4CV1 - chains E and F of the 4 polymer chains in the assembly; structure by X-ray diffraction, 1.95 A resolution.

== Chain E (and F) ==
Name: Enoyl-[acyl-carrier-protein] reductase [NADH]
Organism: Escherichia coli
Notes: EC 1.3.1.10; chain F of this document is another copy of the same molecule, construct and numbering; everything in this record applies to it too
UniProt: Q7A6D8 (Q7A6D8_STAAN); numbering as in UniProt (aligned over 1-256)
Sequence (282 residues; numbered -25 to 256; the number before each row is that of its first residue; numbers below 1 keep their minus sign (Met-25 is residue -25)):
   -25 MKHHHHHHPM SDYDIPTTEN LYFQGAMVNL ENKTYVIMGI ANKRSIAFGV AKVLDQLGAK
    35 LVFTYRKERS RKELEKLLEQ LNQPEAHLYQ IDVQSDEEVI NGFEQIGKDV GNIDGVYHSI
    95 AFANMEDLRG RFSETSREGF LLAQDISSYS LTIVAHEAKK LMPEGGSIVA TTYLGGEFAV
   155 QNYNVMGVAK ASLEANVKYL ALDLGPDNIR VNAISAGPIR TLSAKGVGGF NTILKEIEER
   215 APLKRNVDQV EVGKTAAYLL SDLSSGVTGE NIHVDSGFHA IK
Unresolved in the structure: -25 to 0 (chain F: -25 to -6)
Differences from the reference sequence: expression tag (-25 to 0); engineered mutation Val2 (Leu in Q7A6D8)
Residues lining bound ligands:
  - NADPH (NDP; NADPH dihydro-nicotinamide-adenine-dinucleotide phosphate): Gly13, Ile14, Ala15, Asn16, Ser19, Ile20, Arg40, Lys41, Ile65, Asp66, Val67, Gln68, Ser93, Ile94, Ala95, Phe96, Ile120, Thr145, Thr146, Tyr147, Tyr157, Lys164, Ala190, Gly191, Pro192, Ile193, Thr195, Ser197, Phe204
  - PT6 (1-(3-amino-2-methylbenzyl)-4-[2-(thiophen-2-yl)ethoxy]pyridin-2(1H)-one): Ala95, Phe96, Ala97, Met99, Leu102, Tyr147, Val154, Gln155, Asn156, Tyr157, Met160, Lys164, Pro192, Ser197, Ala198, Val201, Gly202, Gly203, Phe204, Ile207
What the authors report for this chain:
  - binding site for PT6: Ala95, Ala97, Tyr147, Tyr157, Phe204
  - catalytic residues: Tyr157 (citing earlier work)
  - specificity-determining residues: Val201, Ile207 (proposed by the authors, not directly observed)
  - specificity-determining residues: Met99
  - mutagenesis - A95V: increased growth in response to PT166

== Interface between chain E and chain F ==
Contacting residue pairs - 88 pairs, chain E then chain F:
  Val67(E) - Arg111(F)  hydrogen bond (backbone-side chain)
  Gln68(E) - Arg111(F)
  Ser69(E) - Arg111(F)
  Asp70(E) - Arg111(F)  salt bridge
  Arg105(E) - Lys133(F)
  Arg105(E) - Asp177(F)  salt bridge
  Arg105(E) - Asp181(F)  salt bridge
  Phe106(E) - Thr126(F)
  Phe106(E) - Asn170(F)
  Phe106(E) - Tyr173(F)  hydrophobic
  Phe106(E) - Leu174(F)  hydrophobic
  Phe106(E) - Asp177(F)  hydrogen bond (backbone-side chain)
  Ser107(E) - Thr126(F)
  Ser107(E) - His130(F)
  Ser107(E) - Leu174(F)
  Ser107(E) - Asp177(F)  hydrogen bond
  Ser107(E) - Leu178(F)
  Glu108(E) - His130(F)
  Thr109(E) - Tyr123(F)  hydrogen bond (backbone-side chain)
  Ser110(E) - Tyr123(F)
  Arg111(E) - Val67(F)  hydrogen bond (side chain-backbone)
  Arg111(E) - Gln68(F)  hydrogen bond (side chain-backbone)
  Arg111(E) - Ser69(F)
  Arg111(E) - Asp70(F)  salt bridge
  Arg111(E) - Asp119(F)  salt bridge
  Arg111(E) - Tyr123(F)  hydrogen bond (backbone-side chain)
  Phe114(E) - Gln118(F)
  Phe114(E) - Ser122(F)
  Phe114(E) - Tyr123(F)  hydrophobic
  Phe114(E) - Ser166(F)
  Phe114(E) - Asn170(F)
  Leu115(E) - Leu115(F)
  Gln118(E) - Gln118(F)  hydrogen bond
  Gln118(E) - Ser166(F)
  Asp119(E) - Arg111(F)  salt bridge
  Asp119(E) - Leu115(F)
  Ser122(E) - Phe114(F)
  Tyr123(E) - Thr109(F)  hydrogen bond (side chain-backbone)
  Tyr123(E) - Ser110(F)
  Tyr123(E) - Arg111(F)  hydrogen bond (side chain-backbone)
  Tyr123(E) - Phe114(F)  hydrophobic
  Thr126(E) - Phe106(F)
  Thr126(E) - Ser107(F)
  His130(E) - Ser107(F)
  His130(E) - Glu108(F)
  Lys133(E) - Arg105(F)
  Gly149(E) - Tyr173(F)  hydrogen bond (backbone-side chain)
  Glu151(E) - Lys172(F)  hydrogen bond (backbone-side chain)
  Phe152(E) - Tyr173(F)  hydrogen bond (backbone-side chain)
  Ala153(E) - Lys172(F)
  Ala153(E) - Tyr173(F)
  Ala153(E) - Leu176(F)  hydrophobic
  Val154(E) - Tyr173(F)  hydrogen bond (backbone-side chain)
  Gln155(E) - Leu176(F)
  Tyr157(E) - Tyr173(F)
  Asn158(E) - Tyr173(F)
  Gly161(E) - Tyr173(F)
  Val162(E) - Ser166(F)
  Val162(E) - Asn170(F)
  Ala165(E) - Ala165(F)
  Ala165(E) - Ala169(F)  hydrophobic
  Ser166(E) - Phe114(F)
  Ser166(E) - Gln118(F)
  Ser166(E) - Val162(F)
  Ala169(E) - Ala165(F)  hydrophobic
  Asn170(E) - Phe106(F)
  Asn170(E) - Phe114(F)
  Asn170(E) - Val162(F)
  Lys172(E) - Glu151(F)  hydrogen bond (side chain-backbone)
  Lys172(E) - Ala153(F)
  Tyr173(E) - Phe106(F)  hydrophobic
  Tyr173(E) - Gly149(F)  hydrogen bond (side chain-backbone)
  Tyr173(E) - Phe152(F)  hydrogen bond (side chain-backbone)
  Tyr173(E) - Ala153(F)
  Tyr173(E) - Val154(F)  hydrogen bond (side chain-backbone)
  Tyr173(E) - Tyr157(F)
  Tyr173(E) - Asn158(F)
  Tyr173(E) - Gly161(F)
  Leu174(E) - Phe106(F)  hydrophobic
  Leu174(E) - Ser107(F)
  Leu176(E) - Ala153(F)  hydrophobic
  Leu176(E) - Gln155(F)
  Asp177(E) - Arg105(F)  salt bridge
  Asp177(E) - Phe106(F)  hydrogen bond (side chain-backbone)
  Asp177(E) - Ser107(F)  hydrogen bond (side chain-backbone)
  Leu178(E) - Arg105(F)
  Leu178(E) - Ser107(F)
  Asp181(E) - Arg105(F)  salt bridge
Other interface residues (no listed pair), chain E (42 interface residues in all): Ile127
Other interface residues (no listed pair), chain F (43 interface residues in all): Ile127, Gly150

== In short ==
The interface between chain E and chain F involves 42 residues on one side and 43 on the other, with 20
hydrogen bonds and 8 salt bridges. Polar pairs include Asp70(E)-Arg111(F), Arg105(E)-Asp177(F) and
Arg105(E)-Asp181(F). From the paper: the catalytic residue Tyr157(E); A95V of chain E increases growth in
response to PT166.
Both chains are Enoyl-[acyl-carrier-protein] reductase [NADH] (Escherichia coli). Entry 4CV1 (Crystal
structure of S. aureus FabI in complex with NADPH and CG400549) was determined by X-ray diffraction (same
publication as 4CUZ, 4CV0, 4CV2, 4CV3 and 4BKU).
